Entry 9BTH (electron microscopy, 4.20 A resolution (low resolution: residue-level contacts below are approximate; hydrogen-bond / salt-bridge calls are withheld)); this record covers chains G and F of the 8 polymer chains in the assembly.

# Chain G (and F)
Name: Envelope glycoprotein gp120
Source organism: Human immunodeficiency virus 1
Notes: chain F of this document is another copy of the same molecule, construct and numbering; everything in this record applies to it too
UniProtKB: A0A0N9FF17 (A0A0N9FF17_9HIV1); the construct lacks a stretch of the UniProt sequence and is renumbered around it, so the offset changes along the chain: 33-136 = UniProt 29-132; 144-185 = UniProt 133-174; 187-309 = UniProt 179-301; 312-321 = UniProt 302-311; 4 more segments
Amino-acid sequence (471 residues; each row starts with the number of its first residue; note: 23 numbers in that range are skipped by the numbering (no residue carries them; nothing is unmodelled there); a row labelled like 185A-185D holds insertion residues (185A, then the next letters in order)):
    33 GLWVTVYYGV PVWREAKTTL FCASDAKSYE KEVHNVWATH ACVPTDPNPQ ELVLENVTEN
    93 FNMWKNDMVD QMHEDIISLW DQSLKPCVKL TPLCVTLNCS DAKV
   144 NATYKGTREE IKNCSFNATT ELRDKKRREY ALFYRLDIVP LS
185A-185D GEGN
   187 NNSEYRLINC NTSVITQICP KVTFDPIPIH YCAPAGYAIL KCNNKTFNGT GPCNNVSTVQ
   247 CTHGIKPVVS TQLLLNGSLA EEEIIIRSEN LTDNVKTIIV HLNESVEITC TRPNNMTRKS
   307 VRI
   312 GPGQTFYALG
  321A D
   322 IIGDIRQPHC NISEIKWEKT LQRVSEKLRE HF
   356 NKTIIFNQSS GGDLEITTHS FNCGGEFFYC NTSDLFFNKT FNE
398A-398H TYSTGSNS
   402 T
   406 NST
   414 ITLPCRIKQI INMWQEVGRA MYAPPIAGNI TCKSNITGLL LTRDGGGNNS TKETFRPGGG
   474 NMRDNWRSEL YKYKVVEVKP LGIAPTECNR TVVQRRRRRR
Disordered / not traced: 62-63, 144-151, 185A-185D, 398A-398H, 458-463, 505-513 (chain F: 59-63, 144-151, 185A-185D, 398A-398H, 458-463, 505-513)
Disulfide bonds: Cys54-Cys74, Cys119-Cys205, Cys126-Cys196, Cys131-Cys157, Cys218-Cys247, Cys228-Cys239, Cys296-Cys331, Cys385-Cys418
Covalent attachments: N-acetylglucosamine (NAG) linked to Asn88, Asn130, Asn156, Asn197, Asn230, Asn234, Asn241, Asn262, Asn276, Asn289, Asn301, Asn332, Asn356, Asn362, Asn386, Asn393, Asn442, Asn448, Asn502; glycan linked to Asn160
Sequence notes: conflict Ile204 (Ala196 in A0A0N9FF17), Met302 (Asn294 in A0A0N9FF17), Leu320 (Thr310 in A0A0N9FF17), Pro329 (Ala320 in A0A0N9FF17), Pro437 (Ser423 in A0A0N9FF17), Asn442 (Glu428 in A0A0N9FF17), Cys501 (Ala487 in A0A0N9FF17), Asn502 (Arg488 in A0A0N9FF17), Thr504 (Arg490 in A0A0N9FF17), Arg508 (Lys494 in A0A0N9FF17), Arg509 (Glu495 in A0A0N9FF17), Arg510 (Lys496 in A0A0N9FF17); expression tag (512-513)

# Chain G / chain F interface
Contacting residue pairs (16):
  Thr123(G) with Arg166(F); Pro313(F)
  Pro124(G) with Arg166(F)
  Cys126(G) with Leu165(F); Arg166(F)
  Val127(G) with Arg166(F); Asp167(F)
  Thr128(G) with Leu165(F)
  Asn160(G) with Asp167(F)
  Cys196(G) with Glu164(F); Pro313(F); Gly314(F)
  Asn197(G) with Arg308(F); Gly314(F)
  Thr198(G) with Gly314(F)
  Ser199(G) with Gly314(F)
Also at the interface, not in a pair above, chain F (9 interface residues in all): Lys168, Gln315

# In short
Chain G and chain F form an interface of 10 and 9 residues respectively. Covalently linked
N-acetylglucosamine: at Asn88(G), Asn130(G), Asn156(G), Asn160(G), Asn197(G) and Asn230(G) and 14 more.
Chain G and chain F are both Envelope glycoprotein gp120 (Human immunodeficiency virus 1); the structure,
Rhesus Fab 42056-a.01 in complex with CAP256SU.wk34 RnS SOSIP Env, was determined by electron microscopy
together with 9BNK, 9BNM, 9BNP, 9BTI, 9BTJ, 9BTL and 9BTV from the same study.
